Entry 3S16 (X-ray diffraction, 3.24 A resolution); this record covers chains A and F of the 12 polymer chains in the assembly.

# Chain A
Protein: DNA-directed RNA polymerase II subunit RPB1
From: Saccharomyces cerevisiae
Notes: EC 2.7.7.6
UniProtKB: P04050 (RPB1_YEAST); residues 1-1733 here = UniProt positions 1-1733
Sequence (1733 residues; row label = number of the first residue in the row):
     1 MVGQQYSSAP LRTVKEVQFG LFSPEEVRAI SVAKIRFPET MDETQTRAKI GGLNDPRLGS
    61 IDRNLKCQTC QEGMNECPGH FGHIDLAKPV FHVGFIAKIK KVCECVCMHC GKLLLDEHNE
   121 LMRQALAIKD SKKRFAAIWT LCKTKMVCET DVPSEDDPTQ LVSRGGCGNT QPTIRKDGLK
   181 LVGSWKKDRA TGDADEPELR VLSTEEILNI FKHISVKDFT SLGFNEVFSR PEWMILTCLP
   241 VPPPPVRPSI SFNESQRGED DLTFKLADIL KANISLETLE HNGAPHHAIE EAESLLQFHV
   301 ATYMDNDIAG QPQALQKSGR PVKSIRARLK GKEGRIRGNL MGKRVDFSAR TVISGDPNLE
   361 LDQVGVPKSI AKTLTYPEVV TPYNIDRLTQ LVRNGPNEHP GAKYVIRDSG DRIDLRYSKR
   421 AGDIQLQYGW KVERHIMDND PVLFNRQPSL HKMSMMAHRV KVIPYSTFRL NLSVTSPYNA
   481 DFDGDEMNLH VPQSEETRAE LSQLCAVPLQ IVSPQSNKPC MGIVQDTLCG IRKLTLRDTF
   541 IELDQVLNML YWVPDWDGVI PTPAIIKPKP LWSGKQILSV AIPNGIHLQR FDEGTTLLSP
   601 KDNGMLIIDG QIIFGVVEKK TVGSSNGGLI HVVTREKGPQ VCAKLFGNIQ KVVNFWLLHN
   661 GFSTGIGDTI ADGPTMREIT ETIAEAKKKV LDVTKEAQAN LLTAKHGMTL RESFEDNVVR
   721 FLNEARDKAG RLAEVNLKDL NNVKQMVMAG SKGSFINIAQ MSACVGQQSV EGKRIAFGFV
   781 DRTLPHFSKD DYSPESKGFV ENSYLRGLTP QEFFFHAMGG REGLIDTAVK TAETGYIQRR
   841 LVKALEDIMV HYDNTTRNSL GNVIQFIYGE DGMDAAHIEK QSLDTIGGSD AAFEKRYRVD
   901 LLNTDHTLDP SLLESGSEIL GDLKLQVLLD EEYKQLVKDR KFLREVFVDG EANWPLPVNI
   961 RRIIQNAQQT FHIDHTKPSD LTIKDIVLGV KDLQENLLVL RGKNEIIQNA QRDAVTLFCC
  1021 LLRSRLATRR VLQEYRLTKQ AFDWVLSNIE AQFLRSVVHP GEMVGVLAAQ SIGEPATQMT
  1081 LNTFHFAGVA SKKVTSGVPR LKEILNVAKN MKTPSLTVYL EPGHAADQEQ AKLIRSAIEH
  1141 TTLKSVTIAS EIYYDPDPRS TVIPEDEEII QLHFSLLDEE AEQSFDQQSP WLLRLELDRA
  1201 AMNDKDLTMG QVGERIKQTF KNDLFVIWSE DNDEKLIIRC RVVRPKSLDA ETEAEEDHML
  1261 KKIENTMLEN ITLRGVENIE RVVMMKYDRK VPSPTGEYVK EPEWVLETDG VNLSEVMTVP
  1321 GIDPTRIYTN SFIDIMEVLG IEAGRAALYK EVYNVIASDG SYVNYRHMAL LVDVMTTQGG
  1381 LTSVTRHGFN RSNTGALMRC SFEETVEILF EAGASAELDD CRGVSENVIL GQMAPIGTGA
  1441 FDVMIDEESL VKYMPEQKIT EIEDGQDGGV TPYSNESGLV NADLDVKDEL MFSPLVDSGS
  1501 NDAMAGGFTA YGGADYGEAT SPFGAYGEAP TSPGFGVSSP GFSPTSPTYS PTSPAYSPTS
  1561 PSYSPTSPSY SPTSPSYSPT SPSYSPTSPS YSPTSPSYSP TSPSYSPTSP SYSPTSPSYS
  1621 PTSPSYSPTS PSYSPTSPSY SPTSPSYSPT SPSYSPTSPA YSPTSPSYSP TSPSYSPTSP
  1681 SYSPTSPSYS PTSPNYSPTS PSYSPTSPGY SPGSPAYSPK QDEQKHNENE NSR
Disordered / not traced: 1-2, 155-160, 187-198, 1177-1186, 1244-1253, 1446-1733
Curated features (UniProtKB/Swiss-Prot):
  - region: P248 to D260 (Lid loop), N306 to K323 (Rudder loop), P810 to E822 (Bridging helix)
  - binding site (Zn(2+)): C67, C70, C77, H80, C107, C110, C148, C167
  - binding site (Mg(2+)): D481, D483, D485
  - modified residue: T1471 (Phosphothreonine)
  - cross-link (Glycyl lysine isopeptide (Lys-Gly)): K695 (interchain with G-Cter in ubiquitin), K1246 (interchain with G-Cter in ubiquitin), K1350 (interchain with G-Cter in ubiquitin)
Ion coordination: Zn2+ site 1: C67, C70, C77, H80; Zn2+ site 2: C107, C110, C148, C167; Mg2+: D481, D483, D485 (shared with 1 residue of chain R)

# Chain F
Protein: DNA-directed RNA polymerases I, II, and III subunit RPABC2
From: Saccharomyces cerevisiae
UniProtKB: P20435 (RPAB2_YEAST); residues 1-155 here = UniProt positions 1-155
Sequence (155 residues; each row starts with the number of its first residue):
     1 MSDYEEAFND GNENFEDFDV EHFSDEETYE EKPQFKDGET TDANGKTIVT GGNGPEDFQQ
    61 HEQIRRKTLK EKAIPKDQRA TTPYMTKYER ARILGTRALQ ISMNAPVFVD LEGETDPLRI
   121 AMKELAEKKI PLVIRRYLPD GSFEDWSVEE LIVDL
Disordered / not traced: 1-70
Curated features (UniProtKB/Swiss-Prot):
  - region: L111 to L132 (Leucine-zipper)
  - modified residue: S24 (Phosphoserine)

# Interface between chain A and chain F
Contacting residue pairs (61):
  V379(A) - S102(F)
  V380(A) - N104(F)
  T381(A) - N104(F)  hydrogen bond
  P382(A) - N104(F)
  Y383(A) - V107(F)
  Y383(A) - L111(F)  hydrophobic
  Y383(A) - T115(F)
  E495(A) - A98(F)
  E495(A) - L99(F)
  E495(A) - P117(F)
  E496(A) - G95(F)
  E496(A) - L99(F)
  A499(A) - A91(F)
  A499(A) - G95(F)
  A499(A) - L118(F)  hydrophobic
  Q503(A) - R90(F)
  Q503(A) - A91(F)
  Q503(A) - L94(F)
  L504(A) - K87(F)
  L504(A) - Y88(F)  hydrophobic
  L504(A) - A91(F)  hydrophobic
  H851(A) - P139(F)
  Y852(A) - T81(F)
  Y852(A) - E89(F)  hydrogen bond
  Y852(A) - R136(F)
  Y852(A) - Y137(F)
  Y852(A) - L138(F)
  D853(A) - P139(F)
  R857(A) - P139(F)
  R1001(A) - P83(F)
  L1054(A) - Y84(F)
  R1055(A) - D154(F)  salt bridge
  H1059(A) - T86(F)
  H1059(A) - K87(F)  hydrogen bond (side chain-backbone)
  H1059(A) - L155(F)
  P1060(A) - T86(F)
  P1060(A) - Y88(F)
  G1061(A) - Y88(F)
  E1062(A) - K87(F)  salt bridge
  E1062(A) - Y88(F)  hydrogen bond
  M1433(A) - R92(F)
  G1437(A) - Y88(F)
  T1438(A) - Y88(F)
  T1438(A) - R92(F)  hydrogen bond (backbone-side chain)
  F1441(A) - Y88(F)
  F1441(A) - E89(F)
  F1441(A) - R92(F)  hydrogen bond (backbone-side chain)
  F1441(A) - I134(F)  hydrophobic
  F1441(A) - R135(F)
  D1442(A) - I134(F)
  D1442(A) - R135(F)  hydrogen bond (backbone-backbone)
  D1442(A) - Y137(F)
  V1443(A) - R92(F)
  V1443(A) - I93(F)  hydrophobic
  V1443(A) - V133(F)
  M1444(A) - L132(F)
  M1444(A) - V133(F)  hydrogen bond (backbone-backbone)
  M1444(A) - R135(F)
  I1445(A) - P131(F)
  I1445(A) - L132(F)  hydrophobic
  I1445(A) - V133(F)
Also at the interface, not in a pair above, chain A (36 interface residues in all): Y428, G429, S502, T855, A1051, M1063, G1439
Also at the interface, not in a pair above, chain F (39 interface residues in all): T82, M85, T96, I101, M103, E114

# Summary
Chain A and chain F form an interface of 36 and 39 residues respectively; the contacts include 8 hydrogen
bonds and 2 salt bridges. Polar pairs include R1055(A)-D154(F), E1062(A)-K87(F) and T381(A)-N104(F). Curated
annotation (UniProt) lists 8 Zn2+-binding residues and 3 Mg2+-binding residues on chain A.
Here chain A is DNA-directed RNA polymerase II subunit RPB1 and chain F is DNA-directed RNA polymerases I, II,
and III subunit RPABC2, both from Saccharomyces cerevisiae. Entry 3S16 (RNA Polymerase II Initiation Complex
with an 8-nt RNA) was determined by X-ray diffraction together with 3RZD, 3RZO, 3S14, 3S15, 3S17, 3S1M and 5
further entries from the same study.
